6GD2 - chains B and D of the 3 polymer chains in the assembly; structure by X-ray diffraction, 1.90 A resolution.

[Chain B]
Molecule: ELAV-like protein 1
Organism: Homo sapiens
Reference sequence: Q15717 (ELAV1_HUMAN); residue numbers follow UniProt; this construct covers 243-326
Chain sequence (87 residues; row label = number of the first residue in the row):
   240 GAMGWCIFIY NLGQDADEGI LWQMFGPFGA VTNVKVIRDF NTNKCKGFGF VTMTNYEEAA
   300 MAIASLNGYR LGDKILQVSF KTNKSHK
Unresolved in the structure: 240-241, 323-326
Sequence notes: expression tag (240-242)
UniProt features mapped onto this chain:
  - modified residue: Ser318 (Phosphoserine)
  - mutagenesis: Ser318 (S318A: Decreases phosphorylation by PRKCD. Nearly abolishes phosphorylation by PRKCD and translocation from the nucleus into the cytoplasm; when associated with A-221)
What the authors report for this chain:
  - binding site for the 15-nt RNA strand (chain D): Phe247, Tyr249, Phe279, Lys285, Phe289, Lys320, Thr321, Lys323
  - mutagenesis - W261E: abolished binding to another copy of this molecule
  - mutagenesis - W261E: decreased binding to mRNAs of c-fos, SIRT-1 and PTMA
  - post-translational modification sites: Lys283, Ser304, Lys313, Ser318 (citing earlier work)
  - mutagenesis - W261E: decreased growth
  - mutagenesis - F247A/Y249A (8-fold), F287A/F289A (4-fold): decreased binding to full-length HuR

[Chain D]
Molecule: 15-nt RNA strand
Sequence (15 nucleotides; each row starts with the number of its first residue; numbers below 1 keep their minus sign (A-2 is residue -2)):
    -2 AUUUUUAUUU UAUUU
Unresolved in the structure: -2 to 0, 8-12

[How chain B and chain D interact]
Pairs across the interface - 16 pairs, chain B then chain D:
  Cys245(B) - U3(D)  base contact
  Phe247(B) - U1(D)  base contact
  Phe247(B) - U2(D)  stacking on the base
  Tyr249(B) - U1(D)  stacking on the base
  Lys274(B) - U3(D)  hydrogen bond to the base
  Ile276(B) - U3(D)  sugar contact
  Phe279(B) - U5(D)  stacking on the base
  Phe279(B) - U6(D)  base contact
  Phe287(B) - U1(D)  sugar contact
  Phe289(B) - U2(D)  sugar contact
  Phe289(B) - U3(D)  stacking on the base
  Gln316(B) - U1(D)  hydrogen bond to the base
  Lys320(B) - U2(D)  hydrogen bond to the sugar
  Lys320(B) - U3(D)  salt bridge to the phosphate
  Thr321(B) - U2(D)  hydrogen bond to the sugar
  Asn322(B) - U2(D)  sugar contact
Interface residues without a listed pair, chain B (13 interface residues in all): Thr291

[Overview]
13 residues of chain B face 5 of chain D across their interface, with 4 hydrogen bonds, 1 salt bridge and 4
aromatic stacking contacts. Among the polar pairs are Lys274(B)-U3(D), Gln316(B)-U1(D) and Lys320(B)-U2(D).
The paper reports a binding site for the 15-nt RNA strand (chain D) at Phe247(B), Tyr249(B) and Phe279(B)
among others; F247A/Y249A and F287A/F289A of chain B reduce binding to full-length HuR.
Chain B is ELAV-like protein 1 (Homo sapiens) and chain D is a 15-nt RNA strand; the structure, Structure of
HuR RRM3 in complex with RNA, was determined by X-ray diffraction, deposited together with 6G2K, 6GD1 and
6GD3.
